8S0T - chains I and J of the 3 polymer chains in the assembly; structure by electron microscopy, 2.30 A resolution.

== Chain I ==
Molecule: Cyclin-H
Organism: Homo sapiens
UniProtKB: P51946 (CCNH_HUMAN); numbering as in UniProt (aligned over 1-323)
Amino-acid sequence (324 residues; numbered 0 to 323; the number before each row is that of its first residue; numbering starts at 0):
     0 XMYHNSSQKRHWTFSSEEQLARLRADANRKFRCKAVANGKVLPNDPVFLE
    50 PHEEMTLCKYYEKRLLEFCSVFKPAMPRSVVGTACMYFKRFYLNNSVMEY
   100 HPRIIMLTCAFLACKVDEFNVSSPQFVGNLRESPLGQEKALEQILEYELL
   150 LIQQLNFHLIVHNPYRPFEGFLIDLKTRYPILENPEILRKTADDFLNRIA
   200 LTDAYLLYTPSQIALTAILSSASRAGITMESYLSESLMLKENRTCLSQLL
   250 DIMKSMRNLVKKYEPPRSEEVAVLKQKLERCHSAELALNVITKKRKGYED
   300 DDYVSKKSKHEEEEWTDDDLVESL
Unresolved in the structure: 0, 37-46, 285-323
Differences from the reference sequence: acetylation (0)
Modified positions: ACE (acetyl group) at position 0

== Chain J ==
Molecule: Cyclin-dependent kinase 7
Organism: Homo sapiens
Notes: EC 2.7.11.22, 2.7.11.23
UniProtKB: P50613 (CDK7_HUMAN); residue numbers follow UniProt; this construct covers 1-346
Amino-acid sequence (349 residues; numbered -2 to 346; the number before each row is that of its first residue; numbers below 1 keep their minus sign (Ser-2 is residue -2)):
    -2 SNAMALDVKSRAKRYEKLDFLGEGQFATVYKARDKNTNQIVAIKKIKLGH
    48 RSEAKDGINRTALREIKLLQELSHPNIIGLLDAFGHKSNISLVFDFMETD
    98 LEVIIKDNSLVLTPSHIKAYMLMTLQGLEYLHQHWILHRDLKPNNLLLDE
   148 NGVLKLADFGLAKSFGSPNRAYTHQVVTRWYRAPELLFGARMYGVGVDMW
   198 AVGCILAELLLRVPFLPGDSDLDQLTRIFETLGTPTEEQWPDMCSLPDYV
   248 TFKSFPGIPLHHIFSAAGDDLLDLIQGLFLFNPCARITATQALKMKYFSN
   298 RPGPTPGCQLPRPNCPVETLKEQSNPALAIKRKRTEALEQGGLPKKLIF
Unresolved in the structure: -2 to 9, 46-51, 165-168, 311-346
Differences from the reference sequence: expression tag (-2 to 0)
Residues lining bound ligands: SY-5609 (YNK; 7-dimethylphosphoryl-3-[2-[[(3S)-6,6-dimethylpiperidin-3-yl]amino]-5-(trifluoromethyl)pyrimidin-4-yl]-1H-indole-6-carbonitrile): Leu18, Gly19, Glu20, Gly21, Ala24, Val26, Ala39, Lys41, Ile75, Phe91, Asp92, Phe93, Met94, Glu95, Thr96, Asp97, Val100, Leu144, Ala154, Asp155

== Interface between chain I and chain J ==
Residue-residue contacts - 46 pairs, chain I then chain J:
  Met1(I) - Gln130(J)
  Met1(I) - His131(J)
  Met1(I) - Trp132(J)
  Asn4(I) - Tyr127(J)  hydrogen bond
  Asn4(I) - His131(J)  hydrogen bond
  Ser5(I) - Glu68(J)
  Ser6(I) - Glu68(J)  hydrogen bond
  Phe110(I) - Asp53(J)
  Leu111(I) - Leu60(J)  hydrophobic
  Lys114(I) - Asp53(J)  salt bridge
  Lys114(I) - Ile55(J)  hydrogen bond (side chain-backbone)
  Lys114(I) - Arg57(J)
  Lys114(I) - Leu60(J)
  Val115(I) - Lys64(J)  hydrogen bond (backbone-side chain)
  Glu117(I) - Arg61(J)  salt bridge
  Glu117(I) - Lys64(J)  salt bridge
  Asn119(I) - Arg57(J)
  Val120(I) - Arg57(J)  hydrogen bond (backbone-side chain)
  Ser122(I) - Lys52(J)  hydrogen bond (side chain-backbone)
  Ser122(I) - Asp53(J)  hydrogen bond (side chain-backbone)
  Glu141(I) - Lys52(J)  salt bridge
  Glu141(I) - Lys84(J)  salt bridge
  Leu144(I) - Lys52(J)
  Leu144(I) - Gly54(J)
  Leu144(I) - Lys84(J)
  Leu144(I) - Ser85(J)
  Glu145(I) - Lys84(J)
  Glu147(I) - Gly54(J)
  Glu147(I) - Ile55(J)  hydrogen bond (side chain-backbone)
  Glu147(I) - Leu60(J)
  Leu148(I) - Ile55(J)
  Leu148(I) - Gly82(J)
  Leu148(I) - His83(J)
  Leu148(I) - Lys84(J)
  Leu148(I) - Ile87(J)  hydrophobic
  Ile151(I) - Leu60(J)  hydrophobic
  Asn155(I) - Gln67(J)
  Phe156(I) - Ile63(J)
  Phe156(I) - Gln67(J)  hydrogen bond (backbone-side chain)
  Phe156(I) - Ala80(J)
  His157(I) - Gln67(J)
  Leu158(I) - Leu60(J)  hydrophobic
  Leu158(I) - Ile63(J)  hydrophobic
  Ile159(I) - Lys64(J)
  Ile159(I) - Glu68(J)
  Arg165(I) - Ser164(J)
Also at the interface, not in a pair above, chain I (26 interface residues in all): Arg9, Leu140
Also at the interface, not in a pair above, chain J (27 interface residues in all): Ser70, Phe81, Asn86, Ala159, Lys160

== In short ==
26 residues of chain I and 27 residues of chain J are in contact; the contacts include 10 hydrogen bonds and 5
salt bridges. Polar pairs include Lys114(I)-Asp53(J), Glu117(I)-Arg61(J) and Glu117(I)-Lys64(J). Chain J binds
SY-5609.
Here chain I is Cyclin-H and chain J is Cyclin-dependent kinase 7, both from Homo sapiens. Entry 8S0T (Cryo-EM
structure of CAK in complex with SY-5609) was determined by electron microscopy, deposited together with 8S0R.
